5NBH - chains A and B of the 3 polymer chains in the assembly; structure by X-ray diffraction, 1.70 A resolution.

[Chain A (and B)]
Molecule: Fiber
From: Murine adenovirus 2
Notes: chain B of this document is another copy of the same molecule, construct and numbering; everything in this record applies to it too
UniProt: E7CH51 (E7CH51_9ADEN); residues 586-787 here = UniProt positions 586-787
Sequence (237 residues; row label = number of the first residue in the row):
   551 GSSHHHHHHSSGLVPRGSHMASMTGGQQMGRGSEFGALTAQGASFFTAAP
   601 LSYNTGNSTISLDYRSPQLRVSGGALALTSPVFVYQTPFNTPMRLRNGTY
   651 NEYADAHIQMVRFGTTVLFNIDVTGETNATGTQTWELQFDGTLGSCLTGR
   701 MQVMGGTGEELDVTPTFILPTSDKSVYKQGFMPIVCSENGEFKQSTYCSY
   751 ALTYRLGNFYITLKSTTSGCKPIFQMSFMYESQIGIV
Disordered / not traced: 551-593
Construct notes: expression tag (551-585)
What the authors report for this chain:
  - self-association interface (contacts with another copy of this molecule); pairs are residue here / residue on that copy: Arg615-Val787

[How chain A and chain B interact]
Residue-residue contacts - 89 pairs, chain A then chain B:
  Ser594(A) - Ser608(B)
  Phe595(A) - Phe595(B)  hydrophobic
  Phe595(A) - Ser608(B)
  Phe595(A) - Ile610(B)  hydrophobic
  Phe596(A) - Asn607(B)
  Phe596(A) - Ser608(B)  hydrogen bond (backbone-backbone)
  Phe596(A) - Thr609(B)
  Phe596(A) - Ile610(B)  hydrogen bond (backbone-backbone)
  Thr597(A) - Ile610(B)
  Ala598(A) - Thr609(B)
  Ala598(A) - Ile610(B)  hydrogen bond (backbone-backbone)
  Ala598(A) - Ser611(B)
  Ala599(A) - Gly624(B)
  Pro600(A) - Leu612(B)  hydrophobic
  Pro600(A) - Val621(B)
  Pro600(A) - Gly624(B)
  Pro600(A) - Leu626(B)
  Leu601(A) - Ile610(B)  hydrophobic
  Leu601(A) - Ser611(B)
  Leu601(A) - Leu612(B)
  Ile610(A) - Ile610(B)  hydrophobic
  Leu612(A) - Leu612(B)  hydrophobic
  Asp613(A) - Gly624(B)
  Asp613(A) - Ala625(B)
  Asp613(A) - Leu626(B)  hydrogen bond (backbone-backbone)
  Tyr614(A) - Leu626(B)
  Arg615(A) - Ser622(B)  hydrogen bond
  Arg615(A) - Leu626(B)  hydrogen bond (backbone-backbone)
  Arg615(A) - Ala627(B)
  Arg615(A) - Val787(B)  hydrogen bond (side chain-backbone)
  Pro617(A) - Phe633(B)
  Pro617(A) - Leu711(B)
  Pro617(A) - Val713(B)  hydrophobic
  Gln618(A) - Ala627(B)
  Gln618(A) - Leu628(B)  hydrogen bond (side chain-backbone)
  Gln618(A) - Pro631(B)
  Gln618(A) - Phe633(B)
  Leu619(A) - Leu626(B)
  Leu619(A) - Ala627(B)  hydrophobic
  Leu619(A) - Leu628(B)  hydrophobic
  Arg620(A) - Thr707(B)
  Thr629(A) - Gly705(B)
  Thr629(A) - Gly706(B)  hydrogen bond (backbone-backbone)
  Thr629(A) - Leu711(B)
  Ser630(A) - Val632(B)
  Ser630(A) - Gly705(B)
  Ser630(A) - Gly706(B)
  Val632(A) - Val632(B)  hydrophobic
  Arg662(A) - Gly706(B)  hydrogen bond (side chain-backbone)
  Phe663(A) - Val632(B)  hydrophobic
  Phe663(A) - Val661(B)  hydrophobic
  Phe663(A) - Phe663(B)  hydrophobic
  Gly664(A) - Gly706(B)
  Thr665(A) - Gln636(B)  hydrogen bond
  Thr665(A) - Met704(B)
  Thr665(A) - Gly705(B)
  Thr665(A) - Gly708(B)
  Thr666(A) - Gln659(B)
  Thr721(A) - Asn640(B)
  Lys728(A) - Asp672(B)  salt bridge
  Gln729(A) - Asn739(B)
  Gln729(A) - Gly740(B)  hydrogen bond (side chain-backbone)
  Phe731(A) - Val735(B)  hydrophobic
  Phe731(A) - Ser737(B)
  Phe731(A) - Gly740(B)
  Phe731(A) - Glu741(B)
  Phe731(A) - Phe742(B)
  Met732(A) - Val735(B)
  Met732(A) - Gln775(B)
  Pro733(A) - Pro733(B)
  Pro733(A) - Val735(B)
  Tyr747(A) - Val735(B)  hydrophobic
  Tyr747(A) - Phe742(B)  hydrophobic
  Tyr750(A) - Asp672(B)
  Tyr750(A) - Gln775(B)  hydrogen bond
  Phe778(A) - Gln775(B)
  Met779(A) - Gln659(B)
  Met779(A) - Asn670(B)
  Met779(A) - Gln775(B)  hydrogen bond (backbone-side chain)
  Glu781(A) - Gln636(B)  hydrogen bond
  Glu781(A) - Phe639(B)
  Glu781(A) - Asn640(B)
  Glu781(A) - Gln659(B)
  Ser782(A) - Phe639(B)
  Gln783(A) - Phe639(B)
  Gly785(A) - Gly706(B)
  Gly785(A) - Thr707(B)
  Ile786(A) - Gly706(B)  hydrogen bond (backbone-backbone)
  Ile786(A) - Thr707(B)
Interface residues without a listed pair, chain A (46 interface residues in all): Leu626, Leu628, Val726, Gly730, Ile784, Val787
Interface residues without a listed pair, chain B (50 interface residues in all): Leu601, Tyr603, Arg620, Val634, Leu668, Glu709, Ile734, Ser745, Ile786

[In short]
46 residues of chain A face 50 of chain B across their interface; the contacts include 16 hydrogen bonds and 1
salt bridge. Polar pairs include Lys728(A)-Asp672(B), Arg615(A)-Ser622(B) and Arg615(A)-Val787(B). The paper
reports a self-association interface involving Arg615(A).
Both chains are Fiber (Murine adenovirus 2). Entry 5NBH (Structure of the distal domain of mouse adenovirus 2
fibre, P212121 native) was determined by X-ray diffraction, deposited together with 5N83, 5N8D and 5NC1.
